Entry 6VFB (X-ray diffraction, 1.55 A resolution); this record covers chains A and T of the 4 polymer chains in the assembly.

[Chain A]
Molecule: DNA-directed DNA/RNA polymerase mu
Source organism: Homo sapiens
Notes: EC 2.7.7.7
Reference sequence: Q9NP87 (DPOLM_HUMAN); residue numbers follow UniProt; this construct covers 132-397, 410-494
Chain sequence (356 residues; each row starts with the number of its first residue; note: 12 numbers in that range are skipped by the numbering (no residue carries them; nothing is unmodelled there)):
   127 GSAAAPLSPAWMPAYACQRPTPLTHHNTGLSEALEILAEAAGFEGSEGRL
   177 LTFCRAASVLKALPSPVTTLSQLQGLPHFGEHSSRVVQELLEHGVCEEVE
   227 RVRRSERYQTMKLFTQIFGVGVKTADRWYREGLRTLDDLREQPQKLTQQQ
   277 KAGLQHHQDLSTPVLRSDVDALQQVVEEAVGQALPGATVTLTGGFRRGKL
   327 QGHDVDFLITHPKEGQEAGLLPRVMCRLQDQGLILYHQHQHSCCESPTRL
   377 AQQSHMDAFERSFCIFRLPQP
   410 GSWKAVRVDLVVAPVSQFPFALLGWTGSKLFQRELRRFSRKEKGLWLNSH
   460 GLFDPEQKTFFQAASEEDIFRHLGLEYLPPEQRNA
Unresolved in the structure: 127-137, 365-383
Differences from the reference sequence: expression tag (127-131); conflict Gly410 (Pro in Q9NP87)
Glycans and other covalent adducts: 2,3-dihydroxy-1,4-dithiobutane (DTT) linked to Cys180
Ion coordination: Mn2+ site 1 near His219 (its only coordinating residue here); Na+: Thr241, Ile243, Val246 (shared with 1 residue of chain P); Mn2+ site 2: Asp330, Asp332 (together with 8-oxo-guanosine-5'-triphosphate, pyrophosphate) (shared with 1 residue of chain P); Mn2+ site 3: Asp330, Asp332, Asp418 (together with 8-oxo-guanosine-5'-triphosphate) (shared with 2 residues of chain P); Mn2+ site 4: Glu386, His459
Residues lining bound ligands: 8-oxo-guanosine-5'-triphosphate / pyrophosphate: Thr241, Gln242, Leu286, Ser287, Gly319, Gly320, Arg323, Lys325, Gln327, Gly328, His329, Asp330, Asp332
UniProt features mapped onto this chain:
  - region: Arg323 to Asp332 (Involved in ssDNA binding)
  - binding site (Mg(2+)): Asp330, Asp332, Asp418
  - site: Gly433 (Responsible for the low discrimination between dNTP and rNTP)
From the paper describing this entry:
  - binding site for the 5-nt DNA strand: Gly433, Arg445
  - binding site for the 5-nt DNA strand: Trp434 (from molecular simulation)
  - Mn2+ coordination: Asp330

[Chain T]
Molecule: 9-nt DNA strand
Sequence (9 nucleotides; row label = number of the first residue in the row):
     1 CGGCCTACG
Ion coordination: Mn2+ near DG2 (its only coordinating residue here)

[Interface between chain A and chain T]
Contacting residue pairs (22):
  Gly174(A) - DC4(T)  base contact
  Leu177(A) - DC4(T)  phosphate contact
  Leu177(A) - DC5(T)  phosphate contact
  Gln364(A) - DG9(T)  phosphate contact
  Phe385(A) - DG9(T)  phosphate contact
  Glu386(A) - DC8(T)  sugar contact
  Glu386(A) - DG9(T)  hydrogen bond to the phosphate
  Arg387(A) - DA7(T)  hydrogen bond to the base
  Arg387(A) - DC8(T)  hydrogen bond to the sugar
  Arg387(A) - DG9(T)  hydrogen bond to the phosphate
  Arg442(A) - DC5(T)  salt bridge to the phosphate
  Arg445(A) - DC5(T)  hydrogen bond to the base
  Arg445(A) - DT6(T)  hydrogen bond to the sugar
  Arg446(A) - DC5(T)  sugar contact
  Arg449(A) - DT6(T)  salt bridge to the phosphate
  Lys450(A) - DG3(T)  hydrogen bond to the phosphate
  Lys450(A) - DC4(T)  salt bridge to the phosphate
  Leu456(A) - DT6(T)  sugar contact
  Asn457(A) - DT6(T)  phosphate contact
  Asn457(A) - DA7(T)  hydrogen bond to the phosphate
  His459(A) - DA7(T)  phosphate contact
  His459(A) - DC8(T)  salt bridge to the phosphate
Interface residues without a listed pair, chain A (18 interface residues in all): Arg181, Ala384, Phe389, Lys438

[In short]
The interface between chain A and chain T involves 18 residues on one side and 7 on the other; the contacts
include 8 hydrogen bonds and 4 salt bridges. Polar contacts include Arg387(A)-DA7(T), Arg445(A)-DC5(T) and
Arg387(A)-DC8(T). The paper reports a binding site for the 5-nt DNA strand at Gly433(A), Arg445(A) and
Trp434(A); Mn2+ coordination by Asp330(A).
Here chain A is DNA-directed DNA/RNA polymerase mu (Homo sapiens) and chain T is a 9-nt DNA strand. Entry 6VFB
(DNA Polymerase Mu, 8-oxorGTP:Ct Reaction State Ternary Complex, 50 mM Mn2+ (960 min)) was determined by X-ray
diffraction (same publication as 6VEZ, 6VF0, 6VF1, 6VF2, 6VF3, 6VF4 and 7 further entries).
